PDB entry 8FD3 | electron microscopy, 3.12 A resolution | chains E and F of the 15 polymer chains in the assembly

Chain E (and F):
Molecule: Type I-B CRISPR-associated protein Cas7
Source organism: Nostoc sp. 'Peltigera membranacea cyanobiont' 210A
Notes: chain F of this document is another copy of the same molecule, construct and numbering; everything in this record applies to it too
Reference sequence: A0A235IG15 (A0A235IG15_9NOSO); residues 1-323 here = UniProt positions 1-323
Amino-acid sequence (323 residues; each row starts with the number of its first residue):
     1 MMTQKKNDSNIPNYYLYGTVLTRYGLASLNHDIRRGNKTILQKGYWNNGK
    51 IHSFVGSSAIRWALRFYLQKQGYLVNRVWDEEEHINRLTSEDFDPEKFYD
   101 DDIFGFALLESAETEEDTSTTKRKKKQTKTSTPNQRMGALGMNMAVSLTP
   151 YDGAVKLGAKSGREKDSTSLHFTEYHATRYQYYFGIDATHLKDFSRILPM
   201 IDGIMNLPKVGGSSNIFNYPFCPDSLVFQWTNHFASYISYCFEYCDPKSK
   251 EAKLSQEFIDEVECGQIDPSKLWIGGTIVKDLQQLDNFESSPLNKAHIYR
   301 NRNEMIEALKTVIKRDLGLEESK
Not modelled in the structure: 1-11, 112-131, 320-323 (chain F: 1-11, 110-132, 320-323)

How chain E and chain F interact:
Pairs across the interface (84; chain E residue first):
  Asn13(E) with Lys70(F)
  Asn30(E) with Lys156(F)
  Ile33(E) with Leu157(F), hydrophobic; Phe172(F), hydrophobic
  Gln42(E) with Val155(F); Lys156(F); Leu157(F); Tyr175(F)
  Tyr45(E) with Asp152(F); Lys248(F)
  Trp46(E) with Tyr24(F), hydrogen bond (backbone-side chain); Leu26(F), hydrophobic
  Asn47(E) with Tyr24(F); Lys250(F)
  Asn48(E) with Lys248(F); Ser249(F)
  Gly49(E) with Lys248(F), hydrogen bond (backbone-backbone)
  Phe54(E) with Tyr175(F)
  Gly56(E) with Lys156(F)
  Ser57(E) with Ile216(F), hydrogen bond (side chain-backbone)
  Ser58(E) with Ile216(F)
  Arg61(E) with Asn215(F), hydrogen bond (side chain-backbone); Ile216(F)
  Trp62(E) with Ser161(F), hydrogen bond
  Trp79(E) with Ser161(F)
  Glu83(E) with Arg163(F), hydrogen bond (backbone-side chain)
  His84(E) with Gly162(F); Arg163(F)
  Ile85(E) with Gly162(F); Arg163(F); Glu164(F)
  Asn86(E) with Ser161(F), hydrogen bond
  Pro133(E) with Glu82(F)
  Gln135(E) with His84(F)
  Arg136(E) with Glu82(F), salt bridge
  Met137(E) with His84(F); Lys209(F)
  Gly141(E) with Ser214(F); Asn218(F), hydrogen bond (backbone-side chain)
  Met142(E) with Ser214(F); Asn215(F), hydrogen bond (backbone-backbone); Ile216(F); Phe217(F); Asn218(F), hydrogen bond (backbone-backbone)
  Asn143(E) with Leu26(F); Ile216(F); Phe217(F); Asn218(F), hydrogen bond (side chain-backbone)
  Met144(E) with Leu26(F); Lys156(F); Ile216(F); Phe217(F), hydrophobic
  Tyr183(E) with Asn218(F)
  Gly185(E) with Asn218(F)
  His190(E) with Glu81(F)
  Lys192(E) with Glu82(F), salt bridge
  His233(E) with Asn206(F)
  Phe234(E) with Tyr67(F), hydrophobic; Gln71(F); Asn206(F); Leu207(F); Pro208(F), hydrophobic
  Ala235(E) with Cys222(F), hydrophobic
  Ser236(E) with Pro220(F)
  Tyr237(E) with Arg23(F); Cys222(F), hydrophobic; Pro223(F), hydrogen bond (side chain-backbone); Arg302(F), hydrogen bond
  Ser239(E) with Arg23(F), hydrogen bond; Pro220(F)
  Tyr240(E) with Arg23(F); Leu26(F)
  Glu257(E) with Arg23(F), salt bridge
  Asp260(E) with Lys280(F), salt bridge; Arg300(F)
  Glu261(E) with Thr277(F); Arg300(F), salt bridge; Arg302(F), salt bridge
  Cys264(E) with Arg300(F); Asn301(F)
  Gly265(E) with Asn301(F)
  Gln266(E) with Asn301(F); Arg302(F), hydrogen bond; Asn303(F), hydrogen bond
Other interface residues (no listed pair), chain E (52 interface residues in all): His31, Asp32, Leu140, Val146, Phe184, Asp187, Gln256
Other interface residues (no listed pair), chain F (46 interface residues in all): Gly25, Ala177, Met205, Tyr219, Asp224, Glu304

In short:
52 residues of chain E face 46 of chain F across their interface, with 16 hydrogen bonds and 6 salt bridges.
Polar pairs include Arg136(E)-Glu82(F), Lys192(E)-Glu82(F) and Glu257(E)-Arg23(F).
Chain E and chain F are both Type I-B CRISPR-associated protein Cas7 (Nostoc sp. 'Peltigera membranacea
cyanobiont' 210A); the structure, Cryo-EM structure of Cascade-PAM complex in type I-B CAST system, was
determined by electron microscopy together with 8FCJ, 8FCU, 8FCV, 8FCW, 8FD2, 8FF4 and 8FF5 from the same
study.
